PDB entry 8WQR | electron microscopy, 3.08 A resolution | chains B and A

# Chain B
Molecule: Activating molecule in BECN1-regulated autophagy protein 1
Source organism: Homo sapiens
Reference sequence: Q9C0C7 (AMRA1_HUMAN); numbering as in UniProt; present here: 1-203, 853-1044
Chain sequence (396 residues; row label = number of the first residue in the row; note: 648 numbers in that range are skipped by the numbering (no residue carries them; nothing is unmodelled there)):
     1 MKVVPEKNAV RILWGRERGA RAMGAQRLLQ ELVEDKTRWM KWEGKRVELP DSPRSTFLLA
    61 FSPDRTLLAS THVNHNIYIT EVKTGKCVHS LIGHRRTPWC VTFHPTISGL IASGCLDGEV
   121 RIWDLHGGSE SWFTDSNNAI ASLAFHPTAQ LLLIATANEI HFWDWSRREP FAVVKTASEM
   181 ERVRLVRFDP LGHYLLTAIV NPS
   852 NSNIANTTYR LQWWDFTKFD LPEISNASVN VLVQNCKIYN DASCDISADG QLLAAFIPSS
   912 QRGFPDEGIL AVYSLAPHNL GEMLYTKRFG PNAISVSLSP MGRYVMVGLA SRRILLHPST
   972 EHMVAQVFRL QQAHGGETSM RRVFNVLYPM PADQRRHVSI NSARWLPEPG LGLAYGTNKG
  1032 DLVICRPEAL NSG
Disordered / not traced: 1-5, 42, 852-855, 911-918, 963-972, 1002-1007, 1039-1044
Swiss-Prot annotation at these positions:
  - region: Met-1 to Ala-22 (Interaction with DDB1)
  - modified residue (Phosphoserine): Ser-52, Ser-1043
  - cross-link: Lys-45 (Glycyl lysine isopeptide (Lys-Gly) (interchain with G-Cter in ubiquitin))
  - natural variant: Thr-80 (T80M: Found in a child with spina bifida; uncertain significance), Met-974 (M974V: Found in a fetus with encephalocele and spina bifida; uncertain significance), Ser-1043 (S1043F: Found in a fetus with anencephaly and spina bifida; uncertain significance)
  - mutagenesis: Met-1 to Glu-43 (Abolished interaction with DDB1), Met-1 to Ala-22 (Abolished interaction with DDB1), Ser-52 (S52A: Impaired phosphorylation by MTOR, leading to strong induction of autophagy. Does not affect interaction with DDB1; S52E: Phospho-mimetic mutant; abolished ability to promote autophagy ...), Glu-918 (E918A: Does not affect interaction with TRAF6), Ser-1043 (S1043A: Abolished phosphorylation by CHUK/IKKA, leading to impaired interaction with ATG8 family proteins and reduced mitophagic activity; S1043D: Phospho-mimetic mutant ...)
  - motif: Ser-1043, Gly-1044 (LIR)
What the authors report for this chain:
  - mutagenesis - W14R, H929A: unchanged binding to DNA damage-binding protein 1 (chain A)
  - mutagenesis - V10R/L13R/W14R, V10R/L13R/W14R/H929A: abolished binding to DNA damage-binding protein 1 (chain A)
  - mutagenesis - V10R, L13R: abolished catalytic activity
  - mutagenesis - V10R/L13R/W14R, V10R/L13R/W14R/H929A: abolished catalytic activity on ubiquitination of Cyclin D1-CDK4
  - mutagenesis - W14R, H929A: decreased catalytic activity
  - post-translational modification sites: Ser-52 (citing earlier work)

# Chain A
Molecule: DNA damage-binding protein 1
Source organism: Homo sapiens
Reference sequence: Q16531 (DDB1_HUMAN); numbering as in UniProt (aligned over 1-1140)
Chain sequence (1140 residues; row label = number of the first residue in the row):
     1 MSYNYVVTAQ KPTAVNGCVT GHFTSAEDLN LLIAKNTRLE IYVVTAEGLR PVKEVGMYGK
    61 IAVMELFRPK GESKDLLFIL TAKYNACILE YKQSGESIDI ITRAHGNVQD RIGRPSETGI
   121 IGIIDPECRM IGLRLYDGLF KVIPLDRDNK ELKAFNIRLE ELHVIDVKFL YGCQAPTICF
   181 VYQDPQGRHV KTYEVSLREK EFNKGPWKQE NVEAEASMVI AVPEPFGGAI IIGQESITYH
   241 NGDKYLAIAP PIIKQSTIVC HNRVDPNGSR YLLGDMEGRL FMLLLEKEEQ MDGTVTLKDL
   301 RVELLGETSI AECLTYLDNG VVFVGSRLGD SQLVKLNVDS NEQGSYVVAM ETFTNLGPIV
   361 DMCVVDLERQ GQGQLVTCSG AFKEGSLRII RNGIGIHEHA SIDLPGIKGL WPLRSDPNRE
   421 TDDTLVLSFV GQTRVLMLNG EEVEETELMG FVDDQQTFFC GNVAHQQLIQ ITSASVRLVS
   481 QEPKALVSEW KEPQAKNISV ASCNSSQVVV AVGRALYYLQ IHPQELRQIS HTEMEHEVAC
   541 LDITPLGDSN GLSPLCAIGL WTDISARILK LPSFELLHKE MLGGEIIPRS ILMTTFESSH
   601 YLLCALGDGA LFYFGLNIET GLLSDRKKVT LGTQPTVLRT FRSLSTTNVF ACSDRPTVIY
   661 SSNHKLVFSN VNLKEVNYMC PLNSDGYPDS LALANNSTLT IGTIDEIQKL HIRTVPLYES
   721 PRKICYQEVS QCFGVLSSRI EVQDTSGGTT ALRPSASTQA LSSSVSSSKL FSSSTAPHET
   781 SFGEEVEVHN LLIIDQHTFE VLHAHQFLQN EYALSLVSCK LGKDPNTYFI VGTAMVYPEE
   841 AEPKQGRIVV FQYSDGKLQT VAEKEVKGAV YSMVEFNGKL LASINSTVRL YEWTTEKELR
   901 TECNHYNNIM ALYLKTKGDF ILVGDLMRSV LLLAYKPMEG NFEEIARDFN PNWMSAVEIL
   961 DDDNFLGAEN AFNLFVCQKD SAATTDEERQ HLQEVGLFHL GEFVNVFCHG SLVMQNLGET
  1021 STPTQGSVLF GTVNGMIGLV TSLSESWYNL LLDMQNRLNK VIKSVGKIEH SFWRSFHTER
  1081 KTEPATGFID GDLIESFLDI SRPKMQEVVA NLQYDDGSGM KREATADDLI KVVEELTRIH
Disordered / not traced: 201-202, 233-234, 288-294, 306-307, 340-342, 384-385, 742-761, 771-779, 837-842, 865-866, 894-895, 901-905, 1015-1022, 1112-1121, 1140
Swiss-Prot annotation at these positions:
  - modified residue: Ser-2 (N-acetylserine), Lys-1067 (N6-acetyllysine), Thr-1125 (Phosphothreonine)
  - cross-link: Lys-1121 (Glycyl lysine isopeptide (Lys-Gly) (interchain with G-Cter in SUMO2))
  - natural variant: Asp-184 to Gln-186 (deletion: In WHIKERS), Arg-188 (R188Q: In WHIKERS; R188W: In WHIKERS), Glu-213 (E213K: In WHIKERS), Phe-429 (F429V: In WHIKERS)
  - mutagenesis: Tyr-316 to Asn-319 (Impairs interaction with DDA1), Glu-537 (E537A: Slightly impairs interaction with CUL4A), Trp-561 (W561A: Strongly impairs interaction with CUL4A), Glu-840 to Glu-842 (Impairs interaction with AMBRA1, DTL, DET1, DCAF1, DCAF5, DCAF11 and DCAF8), Met-910 to Tyr-913 (Impairs interaction with AMBRA1, DTL and DCAF5), Trp-953 (W953A: Impairs interaction with AMBRA1, ERCC8, DCAF5 and DCAF11)

# Interface between chain B and chain A
Residue-residue contacts (52):
  Glu-6(B) / Glu-785(A)
  Arg-11(B) / Tyr-812(A)  hydrogen bond
  Trp-14(B) / Val-360(A)  hydrophobic
  Trp-14(B) / Pro-721(A)
  Trp-14(B) / Arg-722(A)
  Glu-17(B) / Pro-358(A)
  Glu-17(B) / Phe-1003(A)
  Glu-17(B) / Val-1033(A)
  Arg-18(B) / Arg-327(A)
  Arg-18(B) / Leu-328(A)
  Arg-18(B) / Pro-358(A)
  Arg-18(B) / Ala-381(A)
  Arg-18(B) / Phe-382(A)
  Arg-18(B) / Ser-720(A)  hydrogen bond
  Gly-19(B) / Glu-312(A)
  Gly-19(B) / Arg-327(A)
  Ala-20(B) / Leu-328(A)  hydrophobic
  Arg-21(B) / Val-15(A)  hydrogen bond (side chain-backbone)
  Arg-21(B) / Asn-16(A)  hydrogen bond
  Arg-21(B) / Glu-312(A)  salt bridge
  Arg-21(B) / Arg-327(A)
  Met-23(B) / Glu-117(A)
  Met-23(B) / Thr-118(A)
  Met-23(B) / Gly-119(A)
  Gly-24(B) / Glu-117(A)
  Arg-27(B) / Glu-117(A)
  Gln-30(B) / Trp-953(A)
  Val-33(B) / Trp-953(A)  hydrophobic
  Met-40(B) / Asn-908(A)
  Asp-64(B) / Arg-1080(A)
  Lys-83(B) / Asn-950(A)
  Lys-83(B) / Lys-1081(A)
  Pro-105(B) / Arg-111(A)
  Pro-105(B) / Ile-112(A)  hydrophobic
  Thr-106(B) / Arg-111(A)
  Pro-147(B) / Ile-112(A)  hydrophobic
  Pro-190(B) / Ile-112(A)
  Leu-191(B) / Ile-112(A)
  Leu-191(B) / Asp-137(A)
  Gly-192(B) / Ile-112(A)
  His-193(B) / Gly-138(A)
  His-193(B) / Asn-156(A)  hydrogen bond
  His-193(B) / Arg-158(A)
  Tyr-194(B) / Arg-158(A)  hydrogen bond
  Lys-869(B) / Glu-199(A)  hydrogen bond (side chain-backbone)
  Lys-869(B) / Lys-200(A)
  Gln-902(B) / Leu-162(A)
  Pro-928(B) / Arg-158(A)
  Pro-928(B) / Glu-160(A)
  His-929(B) / Pro-185(A)
  Leu-1022(B) / Pro-951(A)  hydrophobic
  Arg-1037(B) / Phe-949(A)
Also at the interface, not in a pair above, chain B (35 interface residues in all): Lys-7, Gln-26, Leu-29, Thr-148, Glu-1019
Also at the interface, not in a pair above, chain A (46 interface residues in all): Asp-110, Leu-139, Ile-157, Asp-184, Arg-198, Val-836, Leu-926, Asn-970, Asn-1005
Interface features reported in the paper:
  - pairs named by the authors: Asp-64(B)/Arg-1080(A), His-929(B)/Asp-184(A)
  - interface residues, chain B: Glu-6(B), Trp-14(B)
  - interface residues, chain A: Val-360(A), Ala-381(A), Trp-953(A), Phe-1003(A)

# In short
Chain B and chain A form an interface of 35 and 46 residues respectively, with 7 hydrogen bonds and 1 salt
bridge. Polar contacts include Arg-21(B)/Glu-312(A), Arg-11(B)/Tyr-812(A) and Arg-18(B)/Ser-720(A). The
authors report contacts between Asp-64(B) and Arg-1080(A) and His-929(B) and Asp-184(A). From the paper:
V10R/L13R/W14R and V10R/L13R/W14R/H929A of chain B abolish binding to DNA damage-binding protein 1 (chain A);
interface residues Glu-6(B), Trp-14(B) and Val-360(A) among others; 6 substitutions were tested in all.
Here chain B is Activating molecule in BECN1-regulated autophagy protein 1 and chain A is DNA damage-binding
protein 1, both from Homo sapiens. Entry 8WQR (Structure of the DDB1-AMBRA1 E3 ligase receptor complex linked
to cell cycle regulation) was determined by electron microscopy.
